Entry 5L5J (X-ray diffraction, 2.90 A resolution); this record covers chains B and C of the 28 polymer chains in the assembly.

== Chain B ==
Protein: Proteasome subunit alpha type-3
From: Saccharomyces cerevisiae (strain ATCC 204508 / S288c)
Notes: EC 3.4.25.1
UniProtKB: P23638 (PSA3_YEAST); residues 0-257 here correspond to UniProt positions 1-258 (UniProt number = residue number + 1)
Chain sequence (258 residues; numbered 0 to 257; the number before each row is that of its first residue; numbering starts at 0):
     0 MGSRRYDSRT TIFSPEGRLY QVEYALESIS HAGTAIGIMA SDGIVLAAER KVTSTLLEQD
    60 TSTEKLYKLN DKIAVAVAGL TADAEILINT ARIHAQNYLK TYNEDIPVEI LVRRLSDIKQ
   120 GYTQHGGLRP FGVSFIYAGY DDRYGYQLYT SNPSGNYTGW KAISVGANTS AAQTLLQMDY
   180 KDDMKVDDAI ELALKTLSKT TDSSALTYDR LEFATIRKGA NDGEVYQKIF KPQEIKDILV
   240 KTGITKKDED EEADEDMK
Unresolved in the structure: 0, 245-257
Curated features (UniProtKB/Swiss-Prot):
  - cross-link (Glycyl lysine isopeptide (Lys-Gly)): Lys99 (interchain with G-Cter in ubiquitin), Lys198 (interchain with G-Cter in ubiquitin), Lys230 (interchain with G-Cter in ubiquitin)

== Chain C ==
Protein: Proteasome subunit alpha type-4
From: Saccharomyces cerevisiae (strain ATCC 204508 / S288c)
Notes: EC 3.4.25.1
UniProtKB: P40303 (PSA4_YEAST); residues -1 to 252 here correspond to UniProt positions 1-254 (UniProt number = residue number + 2)
Chain sequence (254 residues; numbered -1 to 252; the number before each row is that of its first residue; numbers below 1 keep their minus sign (Met-1 is residue -1)):
    -1 MSGYDRALSI FSPDGHIFQV EYALEAVKRG TCAVGVKGKN CVVLGCERRS TLKLQDTRIT
    59 PSKVSKIDSH VVLSFSGLNA DSRILIEKAR VEAQSHRLTL EDPVTVEYLT RYVAGVQQRY
   119 TQSGGVRPFG VSTLIAGFDP RDDEPKLYQT EPSGIYSSWS AQTIGRNSKT VREFLEKNYD
   179 RKEPPATVEE CVKLTVRSLL EVVQTGAKNI EITVVKPDSD IVALSSEEIN QYVTQIEQEK
   239 QEQQEQDKKK KSNH
Unresolved in the structure: -1 to 0, 241-252
Curated features (UniProtKB/Swiss-Prot):
  - modified residue: Thr58 (Phosphothreonine)

== How chain B and chain C interact ==
Pairs across the interface - 72 pairs, chain B then chain C:
  Arg3(B) - Arg4(C)  hydrogen bond (backbone-side chain)
  Asp6(B) - Tyr2(C)  hydrogen bond
  Asp6(B) - Arg4(C)  salt bridge
  Arg8(B) - Arg4(C)
  Thr10(B) - Leu6(C)
  Thr10(B) - Arg125(C)
  Ile11(B) - Gln17(C)
  Phe12(B) - Gln17(C)  hydrogen bond (backbone-side chain)
  Phe12(B) - Tyr20(C)  hydrophobic
  Phe12(B) - Ala21(C)  hydrophobic
  Phe12(B) - Ala24(C)  hydrophobic
  Phe12(B) - Leu76(C)  hydrophobic
  Phe12(B) - Arg125(C)
  Phe12(B) - Pro126(C)
  Phe12(B) - Gly128(C)
  Ser13(B) - Tyr20(C)
  Pro14(B) - Tyr20(C)  hydrophobic
  Pro14(B) - Glu23(C)
  Glu15(B) - Glu23(C)
  Glu15(B) - Arg27(C)  hydrogen bond (backbone-side chain)
  Gly16(B) - Tyr20(C)
  Gly16(B) - Glu23(C)
  Gly16(B) - Ala24(C)
  Gly16(B) - Arg27(C)  hydrogen bond (backbone-side chain)
  Arg17(B) - Arg27(C)
  Leu18(B) - Arg125(C)
  Met38(B) - Asp54(C)
  Arg112(B) - Arg81(C)
  Ser115(B) - Arg81(C)  hydrogen bond (backbone-side chain)
  Asp116(B) - Arg81(C)  salt bridge
  Gln119(B) - Ala78(C)
  Gln119(B) - Asp79(C)
  Gln119(B) - Ile82(C)
  Thr122(B) - Arg125(C)  hydrogen bond (backbone-side chain)
  Gln123(B) - Tyr118(C)
  Gln123(B) - Gly123(C)
  Gln123(B) - Val124(C)
  Gln123(B) - Arg125(C)  hydrogen bond (backbone-backbone)
  Gln123(B) - Phe127(C)
  His124(B) - Gly123(C)
  His124(B) - Val124(C)
  Gly125(B) - Tyr2(C)
  Gly125(B) - Gly123(C)
  Gly126(B) - Tyr2(C)
  Tyr143(B) - Arg56(C)  hydrogen bond (backbone-side chain)
  Tyr143(B) - Ile57(C)  hydrophobic
  Tyr145(B) - Arg56(C)  hydrogen bond (backbone-side chain)
  Gln146(B) - Ile57(C)
  Leu147(B) - Ile57(C)
  Tyr148(B) - Ile57(C)
  Ser153(B) - Ala78(C)
  Gly154(B) - Ala78(C)
  Gly154(B) - Arg81(C)  hydrogen bond (backbone-side chain)
  Asn155(B) - Asn77(C)
  Asn155(B) - Ala78(C)
  Tyr156(B) - Pro59(C)  hydrophobic
  Tyr156(B) - Arg81(C)
  Gly158(B) - Gln53(C)
  Gly158(B) - Asp54(C)  hydrogen bond (backbone-backbone)
  Gly158(B) - Ile57(C)
  Gly158(B) - Thr58(C)  hydrogen bond (backbone-side chain)
  Trp159(B) - Leu50(C)  hydrophobic
  Trp159(B) - Lys51(C)
  Trp159(B) - Leu52(C)
  Trp159(B) - Gln53(C)
  Trp159(B) - Asp54(C)
  Lys160(B) - Leu52(C)  hydrogen bond (backbone-backbone)
  Lys160(B) - Gln53(C)
  Lys160(B) - Asp54(C)
  Ala161(B) - Leu52(C)
  Leu175(B) - Leu52(C)
  Gln176(B) - Leu52(C)
Other interface residues (no listed pair), chain B (41 interface residues in all): Glu108, Thr157, Gln172, Tyr179

== Summary ==
Chain B and chain C form an interface of 41 and 31 residues respectively; the contacts include 14 hydrogen
bonds and 2 salt bridges. Among the polar pairs are Asp6(B)-Arg4(C), Asp116(B)-Arg81(C) and Arg3(B)-Arg4(C).
Here chain B is Proteasome subunit alpha type-3 and chain C is Proteasome subunit alpha type-4, both from
Saccharomyces cerevisiae (strain ATCC 204508 / S288c). Entry 5L5J (Yeast 20S proteasome with human beta5i
(1-138) and human beta6 (97-111; 118-133) in complex with epoxyketone ...) was determined by X-ray diffraction
together with 5L52, 5L54, 5L55, 5L5A, 5L5B, 5L5D and 30 further entries from the same study.
